Entry 5ZSE (X-ray diffraction, 2.20 A resolution); this record covers chains B and A of the 4 polymer chains in the assembly.

[Chain B (and A)]
Name: Toll-like receptor 7
Source organism: Macaca mulatta
Notes: chain A of this document is another copy of the same molecule, construct and numbering; everything in this record applies to it too
UniProtKB: B3Y653 (B3Y653_MACMU); numbering as in UniProt (aligned over 27-839)
Amino-acid sequence (823 residues; row label = number of the first residue in the row):
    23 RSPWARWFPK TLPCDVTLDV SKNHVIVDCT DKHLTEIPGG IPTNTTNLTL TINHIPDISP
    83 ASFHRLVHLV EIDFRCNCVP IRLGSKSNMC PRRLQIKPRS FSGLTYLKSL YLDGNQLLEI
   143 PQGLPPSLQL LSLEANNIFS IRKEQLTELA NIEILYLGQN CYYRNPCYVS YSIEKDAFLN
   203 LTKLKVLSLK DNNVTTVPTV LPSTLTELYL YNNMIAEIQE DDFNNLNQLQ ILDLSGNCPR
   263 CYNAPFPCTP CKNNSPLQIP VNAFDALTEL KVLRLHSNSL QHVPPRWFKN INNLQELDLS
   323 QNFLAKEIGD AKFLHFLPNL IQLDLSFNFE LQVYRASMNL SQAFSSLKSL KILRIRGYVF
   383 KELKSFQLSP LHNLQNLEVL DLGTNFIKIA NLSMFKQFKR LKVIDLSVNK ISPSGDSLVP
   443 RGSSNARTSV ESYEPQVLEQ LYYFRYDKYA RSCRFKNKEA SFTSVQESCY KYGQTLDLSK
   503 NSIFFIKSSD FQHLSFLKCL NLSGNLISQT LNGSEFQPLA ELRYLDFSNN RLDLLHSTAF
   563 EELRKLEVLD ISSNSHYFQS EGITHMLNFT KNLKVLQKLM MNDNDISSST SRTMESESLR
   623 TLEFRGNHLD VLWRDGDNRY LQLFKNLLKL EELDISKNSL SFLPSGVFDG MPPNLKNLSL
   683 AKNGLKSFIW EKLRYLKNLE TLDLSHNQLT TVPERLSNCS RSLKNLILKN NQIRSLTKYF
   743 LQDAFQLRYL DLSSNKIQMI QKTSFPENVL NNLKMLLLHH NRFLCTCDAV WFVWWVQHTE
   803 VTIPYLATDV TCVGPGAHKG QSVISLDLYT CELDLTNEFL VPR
Unresolved in the structure: 23-26, 436-458, 479-489, 836-845 (chain A: 23-26, 436-458, 478-489, 836-845)
Disulfides: Cys36-Cys51, Cys98-Cys475, Cys100-Cys112, Cys183-Cys189, Cys260-Cys273, Cys263-Cys270, Cys491-Cys521, Cys787-Cys814, Cys789-Cys833
Glycans and other covalent adducts: N-acetylglucosamine (NAG) linked to Asn69, Asn215, Asn361, Asn413, Asn523, Asn534, Asn590, Asn679, Asn720
Construct notes: expression tag (23-26, 840-845); engineered mutation Gln167 (Asn in B3Y653), Gln389 (Asn in B3Y653), Gln488 (Asn in B3Y653), Gln799 (Asn in B3Y653)

[Chain B / chain A interface]
Contacting residue pairs - 77 pairs, chain B then chain A:
  Arg104(B) with Asp637(A); Gly638(A)
  Lys108(B) with Asp637(A), salt bridge; Phe664(A); Ser689(A)
  Ser109(B) with Lys688(A)
  Tyr185(B) with Gly638(A)
  Arg186(B) with Arg636(A); Asp637(A), hydrogen bond (side chain-backbone)
  Tyr264(B) with Thr586(A), hydrogen bond
  Asn265(B) with Gly584(A); Ile585(A); Thr586(A), hydrogen bond; Thr612(A), hydrogen bond
  Ala266(B) with Arg641(A), hydrogen bond (backbone-side chain)
  Pro267(B) with Asp639(A); Arg641(A)
  Phe268(B) with Asp639(A); Arg641(A)
  Pro269(B) with Gly638(A); Asp639(A); Arg641(A)
  Val430(B) with Ser582(A)
  Lys432(B) with Tyr579(A)
  Gln462(B) with Glu583(A)
  Leu463(B) with Glu583(A)
  Tyr464(B) with Glu583(A), hydrogen bond (backbone-side chain)
  Tyr465(B) with Glu583(A), hydrogen bond (backbone-side chain)
  Phe466(B) with Glu583(A), hydrogen bond (backbone-side chain); Gly584(A)
  Lys502(B) with His578(A); Gln581(A)
  Asn503(B) with Arg553(A), hydrogen bond (backbone-side chain)
  Ser504(B) with Ser530(A)
  Gly526(B) with Arg553(A), hydrogen bond (backbone-side chain)
  Asn527(B) with Arg553(A), hydrogen bond (backbone-side chain)
  Leu528(B) with Leu528(A); Arg553(A)
  Ser530(B) with Ser504(A)
  Arg553(B) with Asn503(A), hydrogen bond (side chain-backbone); Gly526(A), hydrogen bond (side chain-backbone); Asn527(A); Leu528(A)
  His578(B) with Lys502(A)
  Tyr579(B) with Lys432(A)
  Gln581(B) with Lys502(A)
  Ser582(B) with Val430(A)
  Glu583(B) with Gln462(A); Leu463(A); Tyr464(A), hydrogen bond (side chain-backbone); Tyr465(A), hydrogen bond (side chain-backbone); Phe466(A), hydrogen bond (side chain-backbone)
  Gly584(B) with Asn265(A); Phe466(A)
  Ile585(B) with Asn265(A); Thr406(A); Phe408(A), hydrophobic
  Thr586(B) with Tyr264(A), hydrogen bond; Asn265(A), hydrogen bond
  Thr612(B) with Asn265(A), hydrogen bond
  Arg636(B) with Arg186(A)
  Asp637(B) with Arg104(A); Lys108(A), salt bridge; Arg186(A), hydrogen bond (backbone-side chain)
  Gly638(B) with Tyr185(A); Pro269(A)
  Asp639(B) with Pro267(A); Phe268(A); Pro269(A)
  Arg641(B) with Ala266(A), hydrogen bond (side chain-backbone); Pro267(A); Phe268(A), hydrogen bond (side chain-backbone); Pro269(A)
  Phe664(B) with Lys108(A)
  Lys688(B) with Ser109(A)
  Ser689(B) with Lys108(A)
  Arg784(B) with Arg784(A)
Other interface residues (no listed pair), chain B (52 interface residues in all): Ile103, Phe349, Thr406, Phe408, Arg467, Phe506, Thr532, Asp555
Other interface residues (no listed pair), chain A (51 interface residues in all): Ile103, Phe349, Arg467, Phe506, Asp555

[In short]
52 residues of chain B and 51 residues of chain A are in contact; the contacts include 22 hydrogen bonds and 2
salt bridges. Among the polar pairs are Lys108(B)-Asp637(A), Arg186(B)-Asp637(A) and Tyr264(B)-Thr586(A).
Chain B and chain A are both Toll-like receptor 7 (Macaca mulatta); the structure, Crystal structure of monkey
TLR7 in complex with IMDQ and GGUCCC, was determined by X-ray diffraction (same publication as 5ZSA, 5ZSB,
5ZSC, 5ZSD, 5ZSL, 5ZSM and 5ZSN).
